Entry 5OA1 (electron microscopy, 4.40 A resolution (low resolution: residue-level contacts below are approximate; hydrogen-bond / salt-bridge calls are withheld)); this record covers chains A and B of the 34 polymer chains in the assembly.

[Chain A]
Molecule: DNA-directed RNA polymerase I subunit RPA190
Organism: Saccharomyces cerevisiae S288C
Notes: EC 2.7.7.6
UniProtKB: P10964 (RPA1_YEAST); residues 1-1664 here = UniProt positions 1-1664
Amino-acid sequence (1664 residues; numbered 1 to 1664; the number before each row is that of its first residue):
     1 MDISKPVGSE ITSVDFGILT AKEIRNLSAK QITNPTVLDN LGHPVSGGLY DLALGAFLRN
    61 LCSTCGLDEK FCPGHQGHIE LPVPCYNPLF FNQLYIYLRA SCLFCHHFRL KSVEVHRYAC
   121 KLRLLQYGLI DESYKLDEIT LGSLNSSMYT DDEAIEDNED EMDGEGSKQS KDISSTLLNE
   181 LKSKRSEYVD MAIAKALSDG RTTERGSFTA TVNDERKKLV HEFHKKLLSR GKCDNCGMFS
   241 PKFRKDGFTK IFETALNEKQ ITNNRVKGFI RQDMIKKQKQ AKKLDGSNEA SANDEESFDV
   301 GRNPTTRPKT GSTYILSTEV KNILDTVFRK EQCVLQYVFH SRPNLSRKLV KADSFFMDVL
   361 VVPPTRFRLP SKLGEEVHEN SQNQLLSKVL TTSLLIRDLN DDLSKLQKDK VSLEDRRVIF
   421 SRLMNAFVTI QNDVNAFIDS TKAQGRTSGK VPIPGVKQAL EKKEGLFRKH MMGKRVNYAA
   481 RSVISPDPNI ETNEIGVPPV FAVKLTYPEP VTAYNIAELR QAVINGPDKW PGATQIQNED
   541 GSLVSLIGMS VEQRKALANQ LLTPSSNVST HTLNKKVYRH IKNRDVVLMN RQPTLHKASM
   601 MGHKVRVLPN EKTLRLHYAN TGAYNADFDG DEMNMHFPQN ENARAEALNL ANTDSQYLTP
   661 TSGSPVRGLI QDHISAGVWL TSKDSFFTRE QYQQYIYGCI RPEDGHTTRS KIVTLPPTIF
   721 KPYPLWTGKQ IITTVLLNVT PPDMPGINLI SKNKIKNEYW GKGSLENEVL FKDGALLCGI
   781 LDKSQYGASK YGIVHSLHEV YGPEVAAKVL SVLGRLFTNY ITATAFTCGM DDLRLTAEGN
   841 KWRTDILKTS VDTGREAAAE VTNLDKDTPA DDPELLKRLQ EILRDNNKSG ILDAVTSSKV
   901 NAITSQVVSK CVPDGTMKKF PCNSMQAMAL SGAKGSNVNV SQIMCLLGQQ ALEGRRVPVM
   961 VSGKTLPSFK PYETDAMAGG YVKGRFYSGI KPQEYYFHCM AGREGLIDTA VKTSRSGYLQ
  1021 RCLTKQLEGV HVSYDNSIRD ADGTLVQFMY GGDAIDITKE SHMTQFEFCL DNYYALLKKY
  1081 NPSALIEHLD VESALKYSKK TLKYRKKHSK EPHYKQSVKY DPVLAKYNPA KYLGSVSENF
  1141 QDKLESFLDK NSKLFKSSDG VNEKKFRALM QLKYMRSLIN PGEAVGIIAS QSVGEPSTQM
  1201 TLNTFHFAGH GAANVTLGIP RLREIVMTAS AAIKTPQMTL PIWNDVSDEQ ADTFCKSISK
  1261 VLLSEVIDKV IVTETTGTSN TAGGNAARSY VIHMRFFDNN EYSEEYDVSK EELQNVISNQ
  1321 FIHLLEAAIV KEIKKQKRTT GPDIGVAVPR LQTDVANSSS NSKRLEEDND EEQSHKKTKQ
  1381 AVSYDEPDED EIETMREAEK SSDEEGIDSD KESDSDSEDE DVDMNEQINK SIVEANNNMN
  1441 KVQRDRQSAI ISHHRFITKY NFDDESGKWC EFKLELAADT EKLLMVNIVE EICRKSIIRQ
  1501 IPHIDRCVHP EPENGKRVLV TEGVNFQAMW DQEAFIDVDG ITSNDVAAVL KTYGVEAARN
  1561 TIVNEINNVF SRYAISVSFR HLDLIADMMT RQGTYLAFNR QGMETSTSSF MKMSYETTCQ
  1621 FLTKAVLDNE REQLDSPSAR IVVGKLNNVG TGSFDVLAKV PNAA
Unresolved in the structure: 142-171, 271-311, 407-416, 446-450, 1013-1015, 1154-1159, 1206-1213, 1279-1286, 1339-1432, 1664
Ion coordination: Zn2+ site 1: Cys62, Cys65, Cys72, His75; Zn2+ site 2: Cys102, Cys105, Cys233, Cys236
Swiss-Prot annotation at these positions:
  - region: Pro992 to Glu1004 (Bridging helix)
  - binding site (Zn(2+)): Cys62, Cys65, Cys72, His75, Cys102, Cys105, Cys233, Cys236
  - binding site (Mg(2+)): Asp627, Asp629, Asp631
  - modified residue (Phosphoserine): Ser889, Ser1636

[Chain B]
Molecule: DNA-directed RNA polymerase I subunit RPA135
Organism: Saccharomyces cerevisiae S288C
Notes: EC 2.7.7.6
UniProtKB: P22138 (RPA2_YEAST); numbering as in UniProt (aligned over 1-1203)
Amino-acid sequence (1203 residues; numbered 1 to 1203; the number before each row is that of its first residue):
     1 MSKVIKPPGQ ARTADFRTLE RESRFINPPK DKSAFPLLQE AVQPHIGSFN ALTEGPDGGL
    61 LNLGVKDIGE KVIFDGKPLN SEDEISNSGY LGNKLSVSVE QVSIAKPMSN DGVSSAVERK
   121 VYPSESRQRL TSYRGKLLLK LKWSVNNGEE NLFEVRDCGG LPVMLQSNRC HLNKMSPYEL
   181 VQHKEESDEI GGYFIVNGIE KLIRMLIVQR RNHPMAIIRP SFANRGASYS HYGIQIRSVR
   241 PDQTSQTNVL HYLNDGQVTF RFSWRKNEYL VPVVMILKAL CHTSDREIFD GIIGNDVKDS
   301 FLTDRLELLL RGFKKRYPHL QNRTQVLQYL GDKFRVVFQA SPDQSDLEVG QEVLDRIVLV
   361 HLGKDGSQDK FRMLLFMIRK LYSLVAGECS PDNPDATQHQ EVLLGGFLYG MILKEKIDEY
   421 LQNIIAQVRM DINRGMAINF KDKRYMSRVL MRVNENIGSK MQYFLSTGNL VSQSGLDLQQ
   481 VSGYTVVAEK INFYRFISHF RMVHRGSFFA QLKTTTVRKL LPESWGFLCP VHTPDGSPCG
   541 LLNHFAHKCR ISTQQSDVSR IPSILYSLGV APASHTFAAG PSLCCVQIDG KIIGWVSHEQ
   601 GKIIADTLRY WKVEGKTPGL PIDLEIGYVP PSTRGQYPGL YLFGGHSRML RPVRYLPLDK
   661 EDIVGPFEQV YMNIAVTPQE IQNNVHTHVE FTPTNILSIL ANLTPFSDFN QSPRNMYQCQ
   721 MGKQTMGTPG VALCHRSDNK LYRLQTGQTP IVKANLYDDY GMDNFPNGFN AVVAVISYTG
   781 YDMDDAMIIN KSADERGFGY GTMYKTEKVD LALNRNRGDP ITQHFGFGND EWPKEWLEKL
   841 DEDGLPYIGT YVEEGDPICA YFDDTLNKTK IKTYHSSEPA YIEEVNLIGD ESNKFQELQT
   901 VSIKYRIRRT PQIGDKFSSR HGQKGVCSRK WPTIDMPFSE TGIQPDIIIN PHAFPSRMTI
   961 GMFVESLAGK AGALHGIAQD STPWIFNEDD TPADYFGEQL AKAGYNYHGN EPMYSGATGE
  1021 ELRADIYVGV VYYQRLRHMV NDKFQVRSTG PVNSLTMQPV KGRKRHGGIR VGEMERDALI
  1081 GHGTSFLLQD RLLNSSDYTQ ASVCRECGSI LTTQQSVPRI GSISTVCCRR CSMRFEDAKK
  1141 LLTKSEDGEK IFIDDSQIWE DGQGNKFVGG NETTTVAIPF VLKYLDSELS AMGIRLRYNV
  1201 EPK
Unresolved in the structure: 1-11, 109-118, 1141-1147
Ion coordination: Zn2+: Cys1104, Cys1107, Cys1128, Cys1131
Swiss-Prot annotation at these positions:
  - zinc finger: Cys1104 to Cys1131 (C4-type)
  - modified residue: Ser2 (N-acetylserine), Ser81 (Phosphoserine), Ser1156 (Phosphoserine)
  - mutagenesis: Cys1104 (C1104A: No effect; when associated with A-1107; A-1128 and A-1131), Cys1107 (C1107A: Lethal. Abolishes recruitment of RPA1 to Pol I. No effect; when associated with A-1104; A-1128 and A-1131), Cys1127 (C1127R: Responsible of suppression of RPA190-5 and RPA190-1 mutations), Cys1128 (C1128A: No effect; when associated with A-1104; A-1107 and A-1131), Cys1131 (C1131A: No effect; when associated with A-1104; A-1107 and A-1128)
From the paper describing this entry:
  - conformationally variable residues (loop rearrangement): Asn110 to Arg119

[Interface between chain A and chain B]
Contacting residue pairs - 424 pairs, chain A then chain B:
  Met1(A) - Asn1094(B)
  Met1(A) - Tyr1098(B)
  Lys5(A) - Gln1100(B)
  Val7(A) - Tyr1098(B)
  Val7(A) - Gln1100(B)
  Val7(A) - Thr1175(B)
  Val7(A) - Val1176(B)
  Val7(A) - Ala1177(B)
  Gly8(A) - Pro1202(B)
  Ser9(A) - Thr1174(B)
  Ser9(A) - Thr1175(B)
  Ser9(A) - Val1176(B)
  Ser9(A) - Val1200(B)
  Ser9(A) - Glu1201(B)
  Ser9(A) - Pro1202(B)
  Glu10(A) - Val1176(B)
  Glu10(A) - Asn1199(B)
  Glu10(A) - Val1200(B)
  Glu10(A) - Glu1201(B)
  Ile11(A) - Ile1178(B)
  Ile11(A) - Tyr1198(B)
  Ile11(A) - Asn1199(B)
  Ile11(A) - Val1200(B)
  Thr12(A) - Asn1199(B)
  Thr12(A) - Glu1201(B)
  Ser13(A) - Arg1197(B)
  Ser13(A) - Tyr1198(B)
  Ser13(A) - Asn1199(B)
  Val14(A) - Leu1196(B)
  Val14(A) - Arg1197(B)
  Val14(A) - Tyr1198(B)
  Asp15(A) - Arg1195(B)
  Asp15(A) - Leu1196(B)
  Asp15(A) - Arg1197(B)
  Asp15(A) - Asn1199(B)
  Phe16(A) - Arg1195(B)
  Phe16(A) - Leu1196(B)
  Gly17(A) - Ile1194(B)
  Gly17(A) - Arg1195(B)
  Ile18(A) - Gly1193(B)
  Leu19(A) - Arg1130(B)
  Leu19(A) - Ser1190(B)
  Leu19(A) - Gly1193(B)
  Leu19(A) - Ile1194(B)
  Leu19(A) - Arg1195(B)
  Glu23(A) - Arg1130(B)
  Glu23(A) - Arg1195(B)
  Arg25(A) - Arg1134(B)
  Asn26(A) - Arg1129(B)
  Asn26(A) - Arg1130(B)
  Asn26(A) - Ser1132(B)
  Leu27(A) - Arg1129(B)
  Leu27(A) - Arg1130(B)
  Ser28(A) - Arg1129(B)
  Ala29(A) - Arg1129(B)
  Ala29(A) - Gln1163(B)
  Ser63(A) - Gly1162(B)
  Ser63(A) - Gln1163(B)
  Thr64(A) - Gln1114(B)
  Thr64(A) - Val1117(B)
  Thr64(A) - Arg1129(B)
  Thr64(A) - Asp1161(B)
  Thr64(A) - Gly1162(B)
  Thr64(A) - Gln1163(B)
  Cys65(A) - Gln1114(B)
  Cys65(A) - Gln1115(B)
  Cys65(A) - Val1117(B)
  Leu67(A) - Gln1115(B)
  His75(A) - Gln1114(B)
  Gln76(A) - Leu1111(B)
  Gln76(A) - Ser1190(B)
  Asn87(A) - Met1192(B)
  Leu89(A) - Met1192(B)
  Phe90(A) - Ile1194(B)
  Met357(A) - Ala1191(B)
  Leu360(A) - Ala1191(B)
  Val361(A) - Ser1190(B)
  Val361(A) - Ala1191(B)
  Pro363(A) - Ser1187(B)
  Pro364(A) - Ser1187(B)
  Arg366(A) - Ser1054(B)
  Arg366(A) - Met1057(B)
  Arg366(A) - Phe1180(B)
  Phe367(A) - Leu1055(B)
  Phe367(A) - Phe1180(B)
  Phe367(A) - Tyr1184(B)
  Phe367(A) - Ser1187(B)
  Val456(A) - Glu1188(B)
  Val456(A) - Met1192(B)
  Ala459(A) - Glu1188(B)
  Leu460(A) - Met1192(B)
  Leu466(A) - Val1181(B)
  Leu466(A) - Tyr1184(B)
  Phe467(A) - Leu1185(B)
  Arg468(A) - Arg1070(B)
  Arg468(A) - Glu1073(B)
  Lys469(A) - Arg1070(B)
  His470(A) - Thr1056(B)
  His470(A) - Gln1058(B)
  His470(A) - Val1181(B)
  Met471(A) - Val1181(B)
  Met471(A) - Leu1185(B)
  Met472(A) - Arg1076(B)
  Met472(A) - Leu1092(B)
  Gly473(A) - Arg1070(B)
  Gly473(A) - Val1071(B)
  Lys474(A) - Gln1058(B)
  Lys474(A) - Ile1069(B)
  Lys474(A) - Arg1070(B)
  Lys474(A) - Val1071(B)
  Lys474(A) - Leu1092(B)
  Lys474(A) - Ser1096(B)
  Lys474(A) - Asp1097(B)
  Lys474(A) - Pro1179(B)
  Lys474(A) - Val1181(B)
  Arg475(A) - Pro1059(B)
  Arg475(A) - Lys1061(B)
  Arg475(A) - Gly1068(B)
  Arg475(A) - Ile1069(B)
  Arg475(A) - Arg1070(B)
  Arg475(A) - Ser1096(B)
  Val476(A) - Arg1047(B)
  Val476(A) - Pro1059(B)
  Val476(A) - Gly1068(B)
  Val476(A) - Ile1069(B)
  Val476(A) - Val1071(B)
  Val476(A) - Arg1091(B)
  Val476(A) - Ser1095(B)
  Asn477(A) - Arg1047(B)
  Asn477(A) - Ser1048(B)
  Asn477(A) - Thr1049(B)
  Asn477(A) - Gly1050(B)
  Asn477(A) - Pro1059(B)
  Asn477(A) - Arg1091(B)
  Asn477(A) - Ser1095(B)
  Tyr478(A) - Arg1047(B)
  Tyr478(A) - Ser1048(B)
  Tyr478(A) - Arg1091(B)
  Ala479(A) - Val1046(B)
  Ala479(A) - Arg1047(B)
  Ala479(A) - Arg1091(B)
  Ala480(A) - Gln1045(B)
  Ala480(A) - Val1046(B)
  Arg481(A) - Asn1041(B)
  Arg481(A) - Phe1044(B)
  Arg481(A) - Gln1045(B)
  Arg481(A) - Ile1069(B)
  Ser482(A) - Asn1041(B)
  Ser482(A) - Phe1044(B)
  Val483(A) - Val1040(B)
  Val483(A) - Asn1041(B)
  Ser485(A) - Ile913(B)
  Pro486(A) - Tyr781(B)
  Pro486(A) - Ala786(B)
  Pro486(A) - Ser928(B)
  Asp487(A) - Tyr781(B)
  Pro488(A) - Gly780(B)
  Pro488(A) - Tyr781(B)
  Asn489(A) - Tyr781(B)
  Val500(A) - Phe1044(B)
  Phe501(A) - Phe1044(B)
  Phe501(A) - Gln1045(B)
  Phe501(A) - Val1046(B)
  Lys504(A) - Val1046(B)
  Lys504(A) - Ser1048(B)
  Leu505(A) - Val1046(B)
  Leu505(A) - Arg1047(B)
  Leu588(A) - Leu1079(B)
  Leu588(A) - Leu1087(B)
  Asn590(A) - Glu1075(B)
  Gln592(A) - Glu1075(B)
  Pro593(A) - Met1074(B)
  Thr594(A) - Met1074(B)
  Thr594(A) - Glu1075(B)
  Thr594(A) - Ala1078(B)
  Lys597(A) - Ala1078(B)
  Lys597(A) - Gly1081(B)
  Lys597(A) - His1082(B)
  Met600(A) - Glu1075(B)
  Met600(A) - His1082(B)
  Glu611(A) - Arg929(B)
  Lys612(A) - Gln912(B)
  Lys612(A) - Phe1044(B)
  Thr613(A) - Ile913(B)
  Arg615(A) - Tyr781(B)
  Arg615(A) - Ile913(B)
  Arg615(A) - Ser928(B)
  Tyr618(A) - Gly780(B)
  Tyr618(A) - Tyr781(B)
  Tyr618(A) - Met783(B)
  Asp627(A) - Asp785(B)
  Phe628(A) - Asp785(B)
  Phe628(A) - Ala786(B)
  Phe628(A) - Val926(B)
  Asp629(A) - Asp785(B)
  Asp629(A) - Lys916(B)
  Asp629(A) - Lys924(B)
  Asp629(A) - Val926(B)
  Gly630(A) - Val926(B)
  Glu632(A) - Asn1041(B)
  Glu632(A) - Lys1043(B)
  Asn634(A) - Ile1069(B)
  His636(A) - Ile1069(B)
  His636(A) - Val1071(B)
  His636(A) - Arg1091(B)
  Phe637(A) - Arg1091(B)
  Pro638(A) - Leu1087(B)
  Pro638(A) - Asp1090(B)
  Gln639(A) - Asp1090(B)
  Gln639(A) - Ser1095(B)
  Asn640(A) - Asp1090(B)
  Asn640(A) - Asn1094(B)
  Asn642(A) - Phe1086(B)
  Ala643(A) - Phe1086(B)
  Ala643(A) - Leu1087(B)
  Glu646(A) - Thr1084(B)
  Glu646(A) - Ser1085(B)
  Glu646(A) - Phe1086(B)
  Glu646(A) - Leu1087(B)
  Ala647(A) - Leu1087(B)
  Ala651(A) - His1082(B)
  Gln656(A) - His1082(B)
  Gln671(A) - Met783(B)
  Gln671(A) - Asp784(B)
  Gln671(A) - His952(B)
  Asp672(A) - Ser777(B)
  Asp672(A) - Asp782(B)
  Asp672(A) - Met783(B)
  Asp672(A) - Asn950(B)
  Asp672(A) - His952(B)
  Ser675(A) - His952(B)
  Trp679(A) - Arg1023(B)
  Ile821(A) - Ser777(B)
  Ile821(A) - Tyr778(B)
  Thr822(A) - Tyr778(B)
  Thr822(A) - Ser1015(B)
  Thr822(A) - Ala1017(B)
  Thr822(A) - Leu1022(B)
  Ala823(A) - Thr1018(B)
  Ala823(A) - Leu1022(B)
  Thr824(A) - Arg1023(B)
  Ala825(A) - Ile776(B)
  Ala825(A) - Ser777(B)
  Ala825(A) - Leu1022(B)
  Ala825(A) - Arg1023(B)
  Ala825(A) - Ile1026(B)
  Phe826(A) - Ile776(B)
  Phe826(A) - Ser777(B)
  Phe826(A) - Pro951(B)
  Phe826(A) - His952(B)
  Phe826(A) - Arg1023(B)
  Thr827(A) - Val775(B)
  Thr827(A) - Asp1025(B)
  Thr827(A) - Ile1026(B)
  Thr827(A) - Tyr1027(B)
  Cys828(A) - Val775(B)
  Cys828(A) - Pro951(B)
  Cys828(A) - Phe963(B)
  Cys828(A) - Tyr1027(B)
  Gly829(A) - Phe963(B)
  Gly829(A) - Tyr1027(B)
  Met830(A) - Ile960(B)
  Met830(A) - Phe963(B)
  Met830(A) - Val964(B)
  Met830(A) - Ala993(B)
  Met830(A) - Tyr1027(B)
  Asp831(A) - His1008(B)
  Asp831(A) - Asn1010(B)
  Leu833(A) - Ile960(B)
  Leu833(A) - Phe963(B)
  Arg834(A) - Ala993(B)
  Arg834(A) - Asp994(B)
  Arg834(A) - Tyr1007(B)
  Arg834(A) - His1008(B)
  Arg843(A) - Glu988(B)
  Gln880(A) - Ser632(B)
  Gln880(A) - Thr633(B)
  Arg884(A) - Ser632(B)
  Arg884(A) - Thr633(B)
  Arg884(A) - Arg634(B)
  Arg884(A) - Gly635(B)
  Met925(A) - Pro955(B)
  Met928(A) - Pro951(B)
  Met928(A) - His952(B)
  Met928(A) - Pro955(B)
  Ala933(A) - His952(B)
  Lys934(A) - Asp784(B)
  Lys934(A) - His952(B)
  Lys934(A) - Pro955(B)
  Lys934(A) - Ser956(B)
  Lys934(A) - Arg957(B)
  Asn939(A) - Pro955(B)
  Asn939(A) - Ser956(B)
  Asn939(A) - Met958(B)
  Gln942(A) - Met958(B)
  Ile943(A) - Met958(B)
  Ile943(A) - Ile960(B)
  Glu953(A) - Lys519(B)
  Pro958(A) - Pro522(B)
  Met960(A) - Pro522(B)
  Met960(A) - Glu523(B)
  Met960(A) - Val670(B)
  Val961(A) - Ser390(B)
  Val961(A) - Gln636(B)
  Ser962(A) - Val670(B)
  Ser962(A) - Tyr671(B)
  Lys964(A) - Val670(B)
  Lys964(A) - Met672(B)
  Lys964(A) - Asn673(B)
  Thr965(A) - Pro522(B)
  Leu966(A) - Pro522(B)
  Leu966(A) - Trp525(B)
  Pro967(A) - Trp525(B)
  Pro967(A) - Gln669(B)
  Pro967(A) - Met672(B)
  Pro967(A) - Asn673(B)
  Pro967(A) - Ile674(B)
  Ser968(A) - Ile674(B)
  Ser968(A) - Ala675(B)
  Ser968(A) - Val676(B)
  Ser968(A) - His686(B)
  Phe969(A) - Asn673(B)
  Lys970(A) - Asn673(B)
  Lys970(A) - Val685(B)
  Pro971(A) - Asn673(B)
  Gly984(A) - Glu988(B)
  Phe986(A) - Phe709(B)
  Phe986(A) - Asn710(B)
  Phe986(A) - Gln711(B)
  Phe986(A) - Met958(B)
  Phe986(A) - Ile960(B)
  Tyr987(A) - Phe709(B)
  Tyr987(A) - Ile960(B)
  Tyr987(A) - Thr991(B)
  Tyr987(A) - Ala993(B)
  Tyr987(A) - Asp994(B)
  Ser988(A) - Phe709(B)
  Ser988(A) - Asn987(B)
  Ser988(A) - Glu988(B)
  Gly989(A) - Asp708(B)
  Gly989(A) - Phe709(B)
  Gly989(A) - Glu988(B)
  Ile990(A) - Asp708(B)
  Ile990(A) - Trp984(B)
  Lys991(A) - Trp984(B)
  Pro992(A) - Val676(B)
  Pro992(A) - Trp984(B)
  Gln993(A) - Val676(B)
  Gln993(A) - Glu680(B)
  Tyr995(A) - Val531(B)
  Tyr995(A) - Ser707(B)
  Tyr995(A) - Asp708(B)
  Tyr995(A) - Asn715(B)
  Tyr995(A) - Trp984(B)
  Tyr996(A) - Leu520(B)
  Tyr996(A) - Leu521(B)
  Tyr996(A) - Ser524(B)
  Tyr996(A) - Trp525(B)
  Tyr996(A) - Ile696(B)
  His998(A) - Ser712(B)
  Cys999(A) - Leu520(B)
  Cys999(A) - Ser712(B)
  Cys999(A) - Met716(B)
  Met1000(A) - Leu520(B)
  Met1000(A) - Pro522(B)
  Gly1002(A) - Ser712(B)
  Arg1003(A) - Arg518(B)
  Arg1003(A) - Leu520(B)
  Arg1003(A) - Cys529(B)
  Arg1003(A) - Pro530(B)
  Arg1003(A) - Thr533(B)
  Arg1003(A) - Met716(B)
  Leu1006(A) - Pro713(B)
  Leu1006(A) - Met716(B)
  Ile1007(A) - Arg518(B)
  Ala1010(A) - Gly536(B)
  Arg1021(A) - Glu1073(B)
  Thr1024(A) - Asp1077(B)
  Glu1028(A) - Arg1076(B)
  Glu1028(A) - Ile1080(B)
  Ala1184(A) - Ile1080(B)
  Ile1187(A) - Asp1077(B)
  Ile1187(A) - Ile1080(B)
  Ile1187(A) - Gly1081(B)
  Ile1188(A) - Gly1081(B)
  Gln1191(A) - Asp1077(B)
  Gln1191(A) - Ala1078(B)
  Gln1336(A) - Lys315(B)
  Glu1481(A) - Arg311(B)
  Lys1482(A) - Asp304(B)
  Lys1482(A) - Glu307(B)
  Leu1484(A) - Asp304(B)
  Leu1484(A) - Arg305(B)
  Asn1487(A) - Arg305(B)
  Leu1622(A) - Leu1189(B)
  Leu1622(A) - Ile1194(B)
  Val1626(A) - Ile1194(B)
  Arg1631(A) - Asn1199(B)
  Pro1637(A) - Ile1080(B)
  Ser1638(A) - Arg1076(B)
  Ile1641(A) - Arg1076(B)
  Ile1641(A) - Leu1088(B)
  Ile1641(A) - Leu1092(B)
  Val1642(A) - Pro1179(B)
  Val1642(A) - Leu1182(B)
  Val1643(A) - Ile1178(B)
  Val1643(A) - Pro1179(B)
  Gly1644(A) - Gln1089(B)
  Gly1644(A) - Leu1093(B)
  Gly1644(A) - Pro1179(B)
  Lys1645(A) - Gln1089(B)
  Leu1646(A) - Ser1085(B)
  Leu1646(A) - Phe1086(B)
  Leu1646(A) - Gln1089(B)
  Asn1647(A) - Ile1080(B)
  Asn1647(A) - Ser1085(B)
  Val1649(A) - Ile1080(B)
  Val1649(A) - Gly1083(B)
  Val1649(A) - Ser1085(B)
  Gly1650(A) - Gly1083(B)
  Thr1651(A) - Gly1083(B)
  Thr1651(A) - Ser1085(B)
  Thr1651(A) - Phe1086(B)
  Gly1652(A) - Ser1085(B)
Interface residues without a listed pair, chain A (199 interface residues in all): Pro6, Lys30, Ala53, Gly66, Pro73, Lys348, Leu369, Leu650, Ile670, Thr818, Met917, Gly935, Arg985, Lys1025, Ser1614, Cys1619
Interface residues without a listed pair, chain B (191 interface residues in all): Asp255, Leu308, Gln398, Ser537, Cys539, Gly540, Gln682, Pro693, Thr779, Phe954, Leu967, Val1060, Gly1072, Thr1112, Lys1183

[In short]
Chain A and chain B form an interface of 199 and 191 residues respectively. The Zn2+ site 1 is built by
Cys62(A), Cys65(A), Cys72(A) and His75(A). UniProt lists 8 Zn2+-binding residues and 3 Mg2+-binding residues
on chain A; 5 mutagenesis sites on chain B. From the paper: conformational variability at Asn110(B).
Chain A is DNA-directed RNA polymerase I subunit RPA190 and chain B is DNA-directed RNA polymerase I subunit
RPA135, both from Saccharomyces cerevisiae S288C; the structure, RNA polymerase I pre-initiation complex, was
determined by electron microscopy.
